PDB entry 5O4N | X-ray diffraction, 2.05 A resolution | chains A and D of the 4 polymer chains in the assembly

== Chain A (and D) ==
Protein: HcgC
From: Methanococcus maripaludis S2
Notes: chain D of this document is another copy of the same molecule, construct and numbering; everything in this record applies to it too
UniProtKB: Q6LX54 (Q6LX54_METMP); residues 1-260 here = UniProt positions 1-260
Chain sequence (274 residues; row label = number of the first residue in the row):
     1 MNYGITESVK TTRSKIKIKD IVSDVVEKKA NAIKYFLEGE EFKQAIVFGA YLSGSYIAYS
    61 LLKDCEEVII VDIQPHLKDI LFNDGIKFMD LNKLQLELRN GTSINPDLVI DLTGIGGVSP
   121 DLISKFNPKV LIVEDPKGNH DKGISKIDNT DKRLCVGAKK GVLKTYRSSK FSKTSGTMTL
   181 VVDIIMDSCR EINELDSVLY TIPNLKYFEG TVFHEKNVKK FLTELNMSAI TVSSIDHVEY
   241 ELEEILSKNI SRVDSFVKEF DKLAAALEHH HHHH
Unresolved in the structure: 265-274 (chain D: 1, 263-274)
Sequence notes: expression tag (261-274)
Ligand contacts:
  - 6-carboxy methyl-4-hydroxy-2-pyridinol (9KH), molecule 1: Ile5, Val9, Leu199, Tyr200
  - 6-carboxy methyl-4-hydroxy-2-pyridinol (9KH), molecule 2: Tyr51, Thr113, Gly114, Ile115, Pro136, Thr174, Gly176, Thr177, Met178, Thr179
  - S-adenosylhomocysteine (SAH): Lys29, Phe48, Gly49, Ala50, Tyr51, Leu52, Ser53, Val71, Asp72, Ile73, Gln74, Leu77, Leu91, Leu112, Thr113, Gly116, Gly117, Val118, Glu134, Ser175, Gly176, Thr177, Phe213
What the authors report for this chain:
  - mutagenesis - T179V: abolished catalytic activity
  - mutagenesis - T6V, Y51F: decreased catalytic activity
  - mutagenesis - S175A, S233A: decreased catalytic activity on 6-carboxy methyl-4-hydroxy-2-pyridinol
  - mutagenesis - E209Q: abolished catalytic activity on 6-carboxy methyl-4-hydroxy-2-pyridinol

== How chain A and chain D interact ==
Pairs across the interface (5):
  Ser169(A) with Glu194(D), hydrogen bond (side chain-backbone)
  Lys170(A) with Glu194(D), salt bridge
  Glu194(A) with Ser169(D), hydrogen bond (backbone-side chain); Lys170(D), salt bridge; Arg252(D)
Also at the interface, not in a pair above, chain A (5 interface residues in all): Leu195, Arg252
Also at the interface, not in a pair above, chain D (5 interface residues in all): Leu195

== Summary ==
Chain A and chain D each contribute 5 residues to their interface, with 2 hydrogen bonds and 2 salt bridges.
Among the polar pairs are Lys170(A)-Glu194(D) and Ser169(A)-Glu194(D). The paper reports that T6V and Y51F of
chain A reduce catalytic activity; S175A and S233A of chain A reduce catalytic activity on 6-carboxy
methyl-4-hydroxy-2-pyridinol; 6 substitutions were tested in all.
Chain A and chain D are both HcgC (Methanococcus maripaludis S2); the structure, Apo HcgC from Methanococcus
maripaludis soaked with SAH and pyridinol, was determined by X-ray diffraction together with 5O4H, 5O4J and
5O4M from the same study.
